6FG0 - chains B and D of the 4 polymer chains in the assembly; structure by X-ray diffraction, 1.74 A resolution.

Chain B (and D):
Protein: Alcohol dehydrogenase
From: Rhodococcus sp. M8
Notes: chain D of this document is another copy of the same molecule, construct and numbering; everything in this record applies to it too
Reference sequence: A0A1Q8I6M1 (A0A1Q8I6M1_9NOCA); residue numbers follow UniProt; this construct covers 1-345
Sequence (352 residues; row label = number of the first residue in the row):
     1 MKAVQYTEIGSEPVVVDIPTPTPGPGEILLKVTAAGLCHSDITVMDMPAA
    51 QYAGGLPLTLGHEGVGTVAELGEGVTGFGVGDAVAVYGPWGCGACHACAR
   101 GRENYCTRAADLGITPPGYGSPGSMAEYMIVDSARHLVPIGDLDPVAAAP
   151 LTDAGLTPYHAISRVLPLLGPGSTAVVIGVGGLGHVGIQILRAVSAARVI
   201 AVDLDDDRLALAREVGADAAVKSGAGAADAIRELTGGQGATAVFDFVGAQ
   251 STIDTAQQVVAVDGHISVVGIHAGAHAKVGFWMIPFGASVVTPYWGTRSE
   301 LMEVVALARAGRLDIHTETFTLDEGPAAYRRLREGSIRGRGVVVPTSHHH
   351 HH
Disordered / not traced: 347-352 (chain D: 346-352)
Construct notes: engineered mutation T43 (Phe in A0A1Q8I6M1), G54 (Tyr in A0A1Q8I6M1), Y119 (Leu in A0A1Q8I6M1), W282 (Phe in A0A1Q8I6M1); expression tag (346-352)
Ion coordination: Zn2+ site 1: C38, H62, D153; Zn2+ site 2: C92, C95, C98, C106
Residues lining bound ligands: NAD (nicotinamide-adenine-dinucleotide): C38, H39, S40, D153, T157, I178, G179, V180, G181, G182, L183, V202, D203, L204, D205, R208, S223, F246, V247, S251, T252, V269, G270, I271, P293, Y294, W295, L332, G339, R340
From the paper describing this entry:
  - binding site for NAD: T43, I271
  - mutagenesis - F43T/Y54G/L119Y/F282W: increased catalytic activity on (1R,2S)-3
  - mutagenesis - Y54G/L119Y: increased catalytic activity on 1-phenylpropane-(1R,2S)-diol

Interface between chain B and chain D:
Residue-residue contacts - 22 pairs, chain B then chain D:
  E73(B) - E73(D)
  G93(B) - R298(D)  hydrogen bond (backbone-side chain)
  A94(B) - M302(D)
  H96(B) - S299(D)
  H96(B) - M302(D)
  H96(B) - E303(D)  salt bridge
  A99(B) - R100(D)
  A99(B) - G101(D)  hydrogen bond (backbone-backbone)
  A99(B) - R298(D)
  A99(B) - M302(D)  hydrophobic
  R100(B) - A99(D)
  R100(B) - R100(D)
  R100(B) - S299(D)
  G101(B) - A99(D)  hydrogen bond (backbone-backbone)
  R298(B) - G93(D)  hydrogen bond (side chain-backbone)
  R298(B) - A99(D)
  S299(B) - H96(D)
  S299(B) - R100(D)
  M302(B) - A94(D)
  M302(B) - H96(D)
  M302(B) - A99(D)  hydrophobic
  E303(B) - H96(D)  salt bridge
Interface residues without a listed pair, chain B (12 interface residues in all): C95
Interface residues without a listed pair, chain D (12 interface residues in all): C95

Overview:
Chain B and chain D each contribute 12 residues to their interface; the contacts include 4 hydrogen bonds and
2 salt bridges. Polar contacts include H96(B)-E303(D), G93(B)-R298(D) and A99(B)-G101(D). Chain B binds NAD.
From the paper: a binding site for NAD at T43(B) and I271(B); F43T/Y54G/L119Y/F282W of chain B increase
catalytic activity on (1R,2S)-3.
Chain B and chain D are both Alcohol dehydrogenase (Rhodococcus sp. M8); the structure, Crystal structure of
R. ruber ADH-A, mutant Y54G, F43T, L119Y, F282W, was determined by X-ray diffraction, deposited together with
5OD3.
